4JO2 - chains H and P of the 3 polymer chains in the assembly; structure by X-ray diffraction, 2.50 A resolution.

[Chain H]
Molecule: monoclonal anti-HIV-1 gp120 V3 antibody R56 heavy chain
Source organism: Oryctolagus cuniculus
Notes: fragment: Fab; antibody fragment or engineered binder
Amino-acid sequence (210 residues; numbered 2 to 206 plus 5 insertion-coded residues; the number before each row is that of its first residue; a row labelled like 52A-52B holds insertion residues (52A, then the next letters in order)):
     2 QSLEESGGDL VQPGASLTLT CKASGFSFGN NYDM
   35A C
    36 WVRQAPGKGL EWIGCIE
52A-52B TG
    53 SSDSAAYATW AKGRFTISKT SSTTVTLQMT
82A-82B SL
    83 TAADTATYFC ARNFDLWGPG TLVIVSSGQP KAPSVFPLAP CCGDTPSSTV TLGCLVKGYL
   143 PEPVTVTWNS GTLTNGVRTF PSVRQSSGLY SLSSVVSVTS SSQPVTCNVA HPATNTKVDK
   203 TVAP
Not modelled in the structure: 124-129
Cystine bridges: Cys22-Cys92, Cys35A-Cys50, Cys136-Cys189
Ligand contacts:
  - Ca2+ (CA), molecule 1: Leu45, Glu46, Trp47
  - Ca2+ (CA), molecule 2: Ala58, Tyr59, Lys64

[Chain P]
Molecule: gp120
Source organism: Human immunodeficiency virus 1
Notes: fragment: third variable region (V3) crown
Reference sequence: Q9YXH5 (Q9YXH5_9HIV1); residues 301-323 here correspond to UniProt positions 30-52 (UniProt number = residue number - 271)
Amino-acid sequence (23 residues; row label = number of the first residue in the row):
   301 NNTRKSIRIG PGQAFYATGD IIG
Not modelled in the structure: 301-302, 313-323

[Chain H / chain P interface]
Residue-residue contacts (15; chain H residue first):
  Asp34(H) with Arg304(P), salt bridge; Ile307(P); Arg308(P), hydrogen bond (side chain-backbone)
  Cys50(H) with Arg304(P)
  Ile51(H) with Arg304(P)
  Glu52(H) with Arg304(P)
  Ser56(H) with Arg304(P), hydrogen bond
  Ala58(H) with Arg304(P)
  Asn95(H) with Arg308(P); Ile309(P); Gly310(P), hydrogen bond (backbone-backbone)
  Phe96(H) with Ile307(P), hydrophobic; Arg308(P)
  Asp97(H) with Gly310(P); Pro311(P)
Also at the interface, not in a pair above, chain H (10 interface residues in all): Ser54
Also at the interface, not in a pair above, chain P (8 interface residues in all): Thr303, Ser306

[In short]
Chain H and chain P form an interface of 10 and 8 residues respectively, with 3 hydrogen bonds and 1 salt
bridge. Polar pairs include Asp34(H)-Arg304(P), Asp34(H)-Arg308(P) and Ser56(H)-Arg304(P). Bound to chain H:
Ca2+.
Chain H is monoclonal anti-HIV-1 gp120 V3 antibody R56 heavy chain (Oryctolagus cuniculus) and chain P is
gp120 (Human immunodeficiency virus 1); the structure, Crystal structure of rabbit mAb R56 Fab in complex with
V3 crown of HIV-1 Consensus A ..., was determined by X-ray diffraction (same publication as 4JO1 and 4JO3).
